7T9R - chain A; structure by X-ray diffraction, 1.45 A resolution.

# Chain A
Name: CpoBD13
Source organism: Crocodylus porosus
Amino-acid sequence (38 residues; each row starts with the number of its first residue):
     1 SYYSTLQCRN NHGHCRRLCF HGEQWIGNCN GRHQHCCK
Disulfide bonds: Cys8-Cys36, Cys15-Cys29, Cys19-Cys37
Ligand contacts:
  - phosphatidic acid (PA6; (R)-2-(formyloxy)-3-(phosphonooxy)propyl pentanoate), molecule 1: Ser1, Tyr2, Asn30, Gly31
  - phosphatidic acid (PA6), molecule 2: Arg17, Trp25, Asn28, Arg32, His33, His35
What the authors report for this chain:
  - binding site for phosphatidic acid: Ser1, Arg9, Arg17, His21, Asn28, Asn30, His35
  - mutagenesis - H35A: unchanged growth
  - mutagenesis - R17A, R17A/H21A (2.5-fold), H21A, H21A/H35A (2.5-fold), H21R/H35R (2-fold): decreased growth
  - mutagenesis - R9A, R17A: unchanged binding to phosphatidic acid
  - mutagenesis - H21A: decreased binding to phosphatidic acid

# Summary
Chain A binds phosphatidic acid. The paper reports a binding site for phosphatidic acid at Ser1, Arg9 and
Arg17 among others; R17A, R17A/H21A and H21A, among others, reduce growth; 7 substitutions were tested in all.
Chain A is CpoBD13 (Crocodylus porosus); the structure, Crystal structure of Crocodile defensin
CpoBD13:phosphatidic acid complex, was determined by X-ray diffraction together with 7T9Q from the same study.
